Entry 6H5I (electron microscopy, 3.90 A resolution); this record covers chains Ab and Aq of the 26 polymer chains in the assembly.

== Chain Ab (and Aq) ==
Name: Transferrin receptor protein 1
Source organism: Homo sapiens
Notes: chain Aq of this document is another copy of the same molecule, construct and numbering; everything in this record applies to it too
UniProt: P02786 (TFR1_HUMAN); residues 121-760 here = UniProt positions 121-760
Sequence (640 residues; each row starts with the number of its first residue):
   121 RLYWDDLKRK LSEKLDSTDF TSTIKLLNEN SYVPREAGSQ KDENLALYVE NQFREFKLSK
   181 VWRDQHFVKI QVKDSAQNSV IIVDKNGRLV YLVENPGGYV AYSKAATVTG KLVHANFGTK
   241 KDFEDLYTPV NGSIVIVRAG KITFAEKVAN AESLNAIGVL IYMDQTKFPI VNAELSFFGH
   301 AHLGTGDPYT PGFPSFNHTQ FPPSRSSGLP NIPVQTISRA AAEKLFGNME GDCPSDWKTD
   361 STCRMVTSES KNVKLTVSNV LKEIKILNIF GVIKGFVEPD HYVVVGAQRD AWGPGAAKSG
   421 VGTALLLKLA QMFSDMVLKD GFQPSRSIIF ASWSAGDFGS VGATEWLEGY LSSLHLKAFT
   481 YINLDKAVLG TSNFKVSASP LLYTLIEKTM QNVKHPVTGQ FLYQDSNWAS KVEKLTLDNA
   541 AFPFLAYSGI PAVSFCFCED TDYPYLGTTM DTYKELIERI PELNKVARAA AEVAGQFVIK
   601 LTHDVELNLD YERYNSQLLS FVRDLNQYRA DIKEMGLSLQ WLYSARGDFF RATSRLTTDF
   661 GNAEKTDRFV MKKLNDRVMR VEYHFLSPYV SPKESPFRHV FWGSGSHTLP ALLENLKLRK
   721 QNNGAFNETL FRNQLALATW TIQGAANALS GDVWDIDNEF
Not modelled in the structure: 316-318, 668, 757-760 (chain Aq: 316-318, 757-760)
Sequence notes: variant Ser142 (Gly in P02786)
UniProt features mapped onto this chain:
  - motif: Arg646 to Asp648 (Cell attachment site)
  - glycosylation (N-linked (GlcNAc...) asparagine): Asn251, Asn317, Asn727
Disulfides: Cys353-Cys363

== Interface between chain Ab and chain Aq ==
Residue-residue contacts (60; chain Ab residue first):
  Phe313(Ab) - Arg732(Aq)
  Pro314(Ab) - Leu637(Aq)
  Pro314(Ab) - Arg732(Aq)  hydrogen bond (backbone-side chain)
  Ser315(Ab) - Arg732(Aq)
  Lys394(Ab) - Trp754(Aq)
  Pro399(Ab) - Lys673(Aq)
  Pro399(Ab) - Asp752(Aq)
  Asp400(Ab) - Lys673(Aq)  salt bridge
  Glu468(Ab) - Tyr689(Aq)  hydrogen bond (backbone-side chain)
  Leu471(Ab) - Pro688(Aq)
  Ser472(Ab) - Pro688(Aq)
  Leu476(Ab) - His684(Aq)
  Lys477(Ab) - Gly751(Aq)
  Gly636(Ab) - Thr319(Aq)
  Leu637(Ab) - Phe313(Aq)  hydrophobic
  Leu637(Ab) - Pro314(Aq)
  Leu637(Ab) - Ser315(Aq)
  Ser638(Ab) - Pro314(Aq)
  Ser638(Ab) - Ser315(Aq)
  Gln640(Ab) - Pro314(Aq)
  Trp641(Ab) - Phe187(Aq)  hydrophobic
  Trp641(Ab) - Gly312(Aq)
  Trp641(Ab) - Pro314(Aq)
  Leu642(Ab) - Pro314(Aq)
  Phe669(Ab) - Glu398(Aq)
  Phe669(Ab) - Pro399(Aq)
  Phe669(Ab) - Arg668(Aq)
  Phe669(Ab) - Lys672(Aq)
  Lys673(Ab) - Asp400(Aq)  salt bridge
  Lys673(Ab) - His401(Aq)  hydrogen bond
  Lys673(Ab) - Lys477(Aq)
  Arg680(Ab) - Leu476(Aq)
  His684(Ab) - Ser472(Aq)
  Pro688(Ab) - Pro692(Aq)
  Tyr689(Ab) - Lys693(Aq)
  Arg732(Ab) - Phe313(Aq)
  Arg732(Ab) - Gln320(Aq)
  Arg732(Ab) - Pro322(Aq)
  Ala736(Ab) - Phe313(Aq)  hydrophobic
  Trp740(Ab) - Thr310(Aq)
  Trp740(Ab) - Gly312(Aq)  hydrogen bond (side chain-backbone)
  Trp740(Ab) - Phe313(Aq)
  Trp740(Ab) - Lys693(Aq)
  Gly744(Ab) - Gly469(Aq)
  Asn747(Ab) - Gly469(Aq)
  Asn747(Ab) - Tyr470(Aq)
  Ala748(Ab) - Gly469(Aq)
  Ala748(Ab) - Ser473(Aq)
  Ser750(Ab) - Tyr470(Aq)  hydrogen bond
  Gly751(Ab) - Ser473(Aq)
  Gly751(Ab) - Lys477(Aq)  hydrogen bond (backbone-side chain)
  Asp752(Ab) - Tyr402(Aq)
  Asp752(Ab) - Lys477(Aq)
  Val753(Ab) - Tyr402(Aq)
  Val753(Ab) - Trp466(Aq)  hydrophobic
  Val753(Ab) - Tyr470(Aq)  hydrophobic
  Val753(Ab) - Leu474(Aq)  hydrophobic
  Trp754(Ab) - Lys180(Aq)
  Trp754(Ab) - Trp182(Aq)
  Ile756(Ab) - Tyr470(Aq)
Other interface residues (no listed pair), chain Ab (43 interface residues in all): Val392, Gly469, Tyr470, Leu639, Val690, Ser691, Pro692, Thr739
Other interface residues (no listed pair), chain Aq (45 interface residues in all): Pro311, Val397, Ile449, Arg680, Ser691, Glu694, Asn747, Val753

== In short ==
The interface between chain Ab and chain Aq involves 43 residues on one side and 45 on the other, with 6
hydrogen bonds and 2 salt bridges. Among the polar pairs are Asp400(Ab)-Lys673(Aq), Pro314(Ab)-Arg732(Aq) and
Glu468(Ab)-Tyr689(Aq).
Chain Ab and chain Aq are both Transferrin receptor protein 1 (Homo sapiens); the structure, Single Particle
Cryo-EM map of human Transferrin receptor 1 - H-Ferritin complex, was determined by electron microscopy
together with 6GSR from the same study.
